4PW6 - chains B and D of the 4 polymer chains in the assembly; structure by X-ray diffraction, 3.79 A resolution.

[Chain B]
Name: E3 ubiquitin-protein ligase UHRF2
Source organism: Homo sapiens
Notes: EC 6.3.2.-
UniProt: Q96PU4 (UHRF2_HUMAN); residue numbers follow UniProt; this construct covers 419-648
Chain sequence (230 residues; row label = number of the first residue in the row):
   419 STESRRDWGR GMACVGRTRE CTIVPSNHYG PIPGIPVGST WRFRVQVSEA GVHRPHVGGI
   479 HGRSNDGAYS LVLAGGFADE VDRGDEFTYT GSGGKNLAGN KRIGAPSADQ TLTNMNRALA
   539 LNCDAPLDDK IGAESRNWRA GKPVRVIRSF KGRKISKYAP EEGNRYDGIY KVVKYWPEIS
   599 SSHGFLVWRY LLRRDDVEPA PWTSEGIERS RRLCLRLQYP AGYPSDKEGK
Not modelled in the structure: 419-440, 511-524, 643-648
Swiss-Prot annotation at these positions:
  - mutagenesis: Lys548 (K548R: No effect on autosumoylation)

[Chain D]
Molecule: 5hmC-containing DNA2
Sequence (12 nucleotides; each row starts with the number of its first residue):
     1 AACTTCGATC AC

[Interface between chain B and chain D]
Residue-residue contacts (26; chain B residue first):
  Phe461(B) - DA8(D)  phosphate contact
  Phe461(B) - DT9(D)  phosphate contact
  Arg462(B) - DC6(D)  phosphate contact
  Arg462(B) - DG7(D)  salt bridge to the phosphate
  Arg462(B) - DA8(D)  hydrogen bond to the phosphate
  Val463(B) - DA8(D)  phosphate contact
  His474(B) - DG7(D)  sugar contact
  Val475(B) - DC6(D)  sugar contact
  Val475(B) - DG7(D)  phosphate contact
  Gly476(B) - DT5(D)  phosphate contact
  Gly476(B) - DC6(D)  sugar contact
  Gly477(B) - DT5(D)  phosphate contact
  Gly477(B) - DC6(D)  hydrogen bond to the phosphate
  Val490(B) - DG7(D)  phosphate contact
  Ala492(B) - DC6(D)  hydrogen bond to the base
  Ala492(B) - DG7(D)  phosphate contact
  Gly493(B) - DC6(D)  hydrogen bond to the base
  Gly494(B) - DC6(D)  hydrogen bond to the base
  Phe495(B) - DC6(D)  base contact
  Glu498(B) - DC6(D)  hydrogen bond to the base
  Tyr507(B) - DC6(D)  base contact
  Thr508(B) - DC6(D)  base contact
  Ser510(B) - DT5(D)  hydrogen bond to the phosphate
  Ser510(B) - DC6(D)  phosphate contact
  Asn532(B) - DT4(D)  sugar contact
  Lys569(B) - DG7(D)  salt bridge to the phosphate
Other interface residues (no listed pair), chain B (20 interface residues in all): Arg460, Tyr641

[Summary]
20 residues of chain B face 6 of chain D across their interface, with 7 hydrogen bonds and 2 salt bridges.
Polar pairs include Ala492(B)-DC6(D), Gly493(B)-DC6(D) and Gly494(B)-DC6(D). Curated annotation (UniProt)
lists one mutagenesis site on chain B.
Chain B is E3 ubiquitin-protein ligase UHRF2 (Homo sapiens) and chain D is 5hmC-containing DNA2; the
structure, structure of UHRF2-SRA in complex with a 5hmC-containing DNA, complex II, was determined by X-ray
diffraction (same publication as 4PW5 and 4PW7).
